6R24 - chains H and I of the 9 polymer chains in the assembly; structure by electron microscopy, 7.50 A resolution (low resolution: residue-level contacts below are approximate; hydrogen-bond / salt-bridge calls are withheld).

Chain H (and I):
Molecule: Transposon Ty3-I Gag-Pol polyprotein
From: Saccharomyces cerevisiae (strain ATCC 204508 / S288c)
Notes: EC 3.4.23.-, 2.7.7.49, 2.7.7.7, 3.1.26.4; engineered mutation(s): D336I; chain I of this document is another copy of the same molecule, construct and numbering; everything in this record applies to it too
UniProtKB: Q7LHG5 (YI31B_YEAST); numbering as in UniProt (aligned over 1-309)
Chain sequence (309 residues; each row starts with the number of its first residue):
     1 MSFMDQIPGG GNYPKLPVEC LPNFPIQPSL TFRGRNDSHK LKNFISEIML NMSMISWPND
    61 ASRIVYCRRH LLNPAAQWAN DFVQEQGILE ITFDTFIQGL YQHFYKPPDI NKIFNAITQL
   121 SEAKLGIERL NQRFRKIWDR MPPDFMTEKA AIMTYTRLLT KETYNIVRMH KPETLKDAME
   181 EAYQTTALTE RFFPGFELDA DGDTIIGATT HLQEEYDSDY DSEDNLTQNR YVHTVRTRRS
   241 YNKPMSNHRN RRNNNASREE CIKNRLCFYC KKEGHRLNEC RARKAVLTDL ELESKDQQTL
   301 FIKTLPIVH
Disordered / not traced: 1-36, 192-309 (chain I: 1-36, 196-309)
Swiss-Prot annotation at these positions:
  - zinc finger: R265 to A282 (CCHC-type)
  - site (Cleavage): G207, A208, H233, T234, H309

Chain H / chain I interface:
Residue-residue contacts (4):
  L188(H) with K106(I); P107(I); P108(I)
  E190(H) with P107(I)
Also at the interface, not in a pair above, chain H (4 interface residues in all): M54, A187
Also at the interface, not in a pair above, chain I (5 interface residues in all): A61, S62

Summary:
The interface between chain H and chain I involves 4 residues on one side and 5 on the other.
Chain H and chain I are both Transposon Ty3-I Gag-Pol polyprotein (Saccharomyces cerevisiae (strain ATCC
204508 / S288c)); the structure, The structure of a Ty3 retrotransposon icosahedral capsid, was determined by
electron microscopy, deposited together with 6R22 and 6R23.
